Entry 8ZVC (X-ray diffraction, 1.80 A resolution); this record covers chain A.

== Chain A ==
Molecule: ShosT
Source organism: Escherichia coli O1:K1 / APEC
UniProtKB: A0A0H2Z117 (A0A0H2Z117_ECOK1); residues -2 to 424 here correspond to UniProt positions 1-427 (UniProt number = residue number + 3)
Sequence (432 residues; row label = number of the first residue in the row; numbers below 1 keep their minus sign (Gly-7 is residue -7)):
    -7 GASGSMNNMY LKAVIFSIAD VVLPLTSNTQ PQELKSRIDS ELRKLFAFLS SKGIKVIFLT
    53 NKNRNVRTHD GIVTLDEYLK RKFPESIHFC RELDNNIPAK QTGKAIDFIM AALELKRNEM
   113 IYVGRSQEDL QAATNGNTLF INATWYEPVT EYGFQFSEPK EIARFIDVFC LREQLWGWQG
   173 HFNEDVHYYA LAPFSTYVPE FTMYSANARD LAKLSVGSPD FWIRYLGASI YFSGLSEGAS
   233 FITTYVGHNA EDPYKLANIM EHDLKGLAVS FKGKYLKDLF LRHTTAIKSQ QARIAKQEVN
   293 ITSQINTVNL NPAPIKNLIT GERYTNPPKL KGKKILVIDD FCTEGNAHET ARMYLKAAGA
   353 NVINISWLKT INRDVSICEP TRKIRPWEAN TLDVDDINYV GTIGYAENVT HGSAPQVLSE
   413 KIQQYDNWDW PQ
Unresolved in the structure: -7 to 0
Differences from the reference sequence: expression tag (-7 to -3)
Small-molecule neighbours: 1-O-pyrophosphono-5-O-phosphono-ribose (PRP; 1-O-pyrophosphono-5-O-phosphono-alpha-D-ribofuranose): Tyr237, Gly239, His240, Ile279, Lys280, Ser281, Gln282, Arg285, Gln296, Asp331, Asp332, Phe333, Cys334, Thr335, Glu336, Gly337, Asn338, Ala339

== In short ==
Chain A binds 1-O-pyrophosphono-5-O-phosphono-ribose.
Chain A is ShosT (Escherichia coli O1:K1 / APEC); the structure, ShosT with PRPP-Mg, was determined by X-ray
diffraction, deposited together with 8ZVA, 8ZVB and 8ZVD.
